8I9Z - chains C1 and LN of the 60 polymer chains in the assembly; structure by electron microscopy, 2.70 A resolution.

== Chain C1 ==
Molecule: 3341-nt RNA strand
Source organism: Chaetomium thermophilum
Sequence (3341 nucleotides; each row starts with the number of its first residue):
     1 GGUUGACCUCGGAUCAGGUAGGAGGACCCGCUGAACUUAAGCAUAUCAAU
    51 AAGCGGAGGAAAAGAAACCAACAGGGAUUGCCCUAGUAACGGCGAGUGAA
   101 GCGGCAACAGCUCAAAUUUGAAAGCUGGCUUCGGCCCGCGUUGUAAUUUG
   151 GAGAGGAUGCUUUGGGCGAGGCUCCUUCUGAGUUCCCUGGAACGGGACGC
   201 CACAGAGGGUGAGAGCCCCGUAUAGUUGGAAGCCAAGCCUGUGUAAAGCU
   251 CCUUCGACGAGUCGAGUAGUUUGGGAAUGCUGCUCAAAAUGGGAGGUAAA
   301 UUUCUUCUAAAGCUAAAUACCGGCCAGAGACCGAUAGCGCACAAGUAGAG
   351 UGAUCGAAAGAUGAAAAGCACUUUGAAAAGAGGGUUAAAUAGCACGUGAA
   401 AUUGUUGAAAGGGAAGCGCUUGUGACCAGACUUGCGCCCGGCGGAUCAUC
   451 CGGUGUUCUCACCGGUGCACUCCGCCGGGCUCAGGCCAGCAUCGGUUCUG
   501 GCGGGGGGAUAAAGGCCCAGGGAAUGUGGCUCCUCCGGGAGUGUUAUAGC
   551 CCUGGGUGUAAUACCCUCGCCGGGACCGAGGACCGCGCUCUGCAAGGAUG
   601 CUGGCGUAAUGGUCACCAGCGACCCGUCUUGAAACACGGACCAAGGAGUC
   651 AAGGUUUUGCGCGAGUGUUUGGGUGUAAAACCCGCACGCGUAAUGAAAGU
   701 GAACGUAGGUGAGAGCUUCGGCGCAUCAUCGACCGAUCCUGAUGUAUUCG
   751 GAUGGAUUUGAGUAGGAGCGUUAAGCCUUGGACCCGAAAGAUGGUGAACU
   801 AUGCUUGGAUAGGGUGAAGCCAGAGGAAACUCUGGUGGAGGCUCGCAGCG
   851 GUUCUGACGUGCAAAUCGAUCGUCAAAUCUGAGCAUGGGGGCGAAAGACU
   901 AAUCGAACCAUCUAGUAGCUGGUUACCGCCGAAGUUUCCCUCAGGAUAGC
   951 AGUGUCGACCUUCAGUUUUAUGAGGUAAAGCGAAUGAUUAGGGACUCGGG
  1001 GGCGAUUUUUAGCCUUCAUCCAUUCUCAAACUUUAAAUAUGUAAGAAGCC
  1051 CUUGUUACUUAACUGAACGUGGGCAUUCGAAUGUAUCGACACUAGUGGGC
  1101 CAUUUUUGGUAAGCAGAACUGGCGAUGCGGGAUGAACCGAACGCGGGGUU
  1151 AAGGUGCCGGAGUGGACGCUCAUCAGACACCACAAAAGGCGUUAGUACAU
  1201 CUUGACAGCAGGACGGUGGCCAUGGAAGUCGGAAUCCGCUAAGGACUGUG
  1251 UAACAACUCACCUGCCGAAUGUACUAGCCCUGAAAAUGGAUGGCGCUCAA
  1301 GCGUCCCACCCAUACCCCGCCCUCAGGGUAGAAACGAUGCCCUGAGGAGU
  1351 AGGCGGCCGUGGAGGUCAGUGACGAAGCCUAGGGCGUGAGCCCGGGUCGA
  1401 ACGGCCUCUAGUGCAGAUCUUGGUGGUAGUAGCAAAUACUUCAAUGAGAA
  1451 CUUGAAGGACCGAAGUGGGGAAAGGUUCCAUGUGAACAGCGGUUGGACAU
  1501 GGGUUAGUCGAUCCUAAGCCAUAGGGAAGUUCCGUUUCAAAGGGGCACUC
  1551 GUGCCCCGUGUGGCGAAAGGGAAGCCGGUUAAUAUUCCGGCACCUGGAUG
  1601 UGGGUUUUGCGCGGCAACGCAACUGAACGCGGAGACGACGGCGGGGGCCC
  1651 CGGGCAGAGUUCUCUUUUCUUCUUAACGGUCUAUCACCCUGGAAACAGUU
  1701 UGUCUGGAGAUAGGGUUUAAUGGCCGGAAGAGCCCGACACUUCUGUCGGG
  1751 UCCGGUGCGCUCUCGACGUCCCUUGAAAAUCCGCGGGAGGGAAUAAUUCU
  1801 CACGCCAGGUCGUACUCAUAACCGCAGCAGGUCCCCAAGGUGAACAGCCU
  1851 CUGGUUGAUAGAACAAUGUAGAUAAGGGAAGUCGGCAAAAUAGAUCCGUA
  1901 ACUUCGGGAAAAGGAUUGGCUCUAAGGGUUGGGCACGUUGGGCUUUGGGC
  1951 GGACGCCCUGGGAGCAGAGGGCCUCUAGCCGGGCAACCGGCCGGCGGCCC
  2001 UCAGCACCCGGGGUUGAAGCCCUUAGCAGGCUUCGGCCGUCCGGCGUGCG
  2051 GUUAACAACCAACUUAGAACUGGUACGGACAGGGGGAAUCUGACUGUCUA
  2101 AUUAAAACAUAGCAUUGCGAUGGCCAGAAAGUGGUGUUGACGCAAUGUGA
  2151 UUUCUGCCCAGUGCUCUGAAUGUCAAAGUGAAGAAAUUCAACCAAGCGCG
  2201 GGUAAACGGCGGGAGUAACUAUGACUCUCUUAAGGUAGCCAAAUGCCUCG
  2251 UCAUCUAAUUAGUGACGCGCAUGAAUGGAUUAACGAGAUUCCCACUGUCC
  2301 CUAUCUACUAUCUAGCGAAACCACAGCCAAGGGAACGGGCUUGGCAAAAU
  2351 CAGCGGGGAAAGAAGACCCUGUUGAGCUUGACUCUAGUUUGACAUUGUGA
  2401 AAAGACAUAGGAGGUGUAGAAUAGGUGGGAGCUUCGGCGCCAGUGAAAUA
  2451 CCACUACUCCUAUUGUUUUUUUACUUAUUCAAUGAAGCGGGGCUGGACUU
  2501 GCGUCCAACUUCUGGAGUUAAGGUCCUUCGCGGGCCGACCCGGGUUGAAG
  2551 ACAUUGUCAGGUGGGGAGUUUGGCUGGGGCGGCACAUCUGUUAAACCAUA
  2601 ACGCAGGUGUCCUAAGGGGGGCUCAUGGAGAACAGAAAUCUCCAGUAGAA
  2651 CAAAAGGGUAAAAGUCCCCUUGAUUUUGAUUUUCAGUGUGAAUACAAACC
  2701 AUGAAAGUGUGGCCUAUCGAUCCUUUAGUCCCUCGAAAUUUGAGGCUAGA
  2751 GGUGCCAGAAAAGUUACCACAGGGAUAACUGGCUUGUGGCGGCCAAGCGU
  2801 UCAUAGCGACGUCGCUUUUUGAUCCUUCGAUGUCGGCUCUUCCUAUCAUA
  2851 CCGAAGCAGAAUUCGGUAAGCGUUGGAUUGUUCACCCACUAAUAGGGAAC
  2901 GUGAGCUGGGUUUAGACCGUCGUGAGACAGGUUAGUUUUACCCUACUGAU
  2951 GAACUCGUCGCAAUGGUAAUUCAGCUUAGUACGAGAGGAACCGCUGAUUC
  3001 AGAUAAUUGGUUUUUGCGGUUGUCCGACCGGGCAGUGCCGCGAAGCUACC
  3051 AUCUGCUGGAUAAUGGCUGAACGCCUCUAAGUCAGAAUCCAUGCCAGAAC
  3101 GCGACGAUACUACCCGCACGUUGUAGACGUAUAAGAAUAGGCUCCGGCCU
  3151 CGUAUCCUAGCAGGCGAUUCCUCCGCCGGCCUCGAAGUGGCCGUCGGUAA
  3201 UUCGCGUAUUGCAAUUUAGACACGCGCGGGAUCAAAUCCUUUGCAGACGA
  3251 CUUAGAUGUGCGAAAGGGUCCUGUAAGCAGUAGAGUAGCCUUGUUGUUAC
  3301 GAUCUGCUGAGGGUAAGCCCUCCUUCGCCUAGAUUUCCCAG
Not modelled in the structure: 1-2, 693-706, 847-854, 865-867, 901-905, 987-1028, 1887-1894, 1914-1917, 2028-2040, 2082-2292, 2485-2545, 2571-2721, 2753-2756, 2817-2828, 2899-2900, 2909-2914, 2937-2940, 3338-3341

== Chain LN ==
Protein: Ribosomal protein L15
Source organism: Chaetomium thermophilum
UniProtKB: G0RZ88 (G0RZ88_CHATD); residues 1-203 here = UniProt positions 1-203
Sequence (203 residues; row label = number of the first residue in the row):
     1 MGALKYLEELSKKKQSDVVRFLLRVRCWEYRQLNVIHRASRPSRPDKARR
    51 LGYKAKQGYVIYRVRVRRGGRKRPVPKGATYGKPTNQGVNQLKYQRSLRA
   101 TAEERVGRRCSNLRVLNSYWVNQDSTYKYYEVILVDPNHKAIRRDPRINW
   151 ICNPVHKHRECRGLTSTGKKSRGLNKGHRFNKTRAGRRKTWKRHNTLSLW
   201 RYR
Not modelled in the structure: 1, 72-90

== How chain C1 and chain LN interact ==
Pairs across the interface (190):
  U9(C1) / Ser-40(LN)  hydrogen bond to the phosphate
  U9(C1) / Arg-41(LN)  salt bridge to the phosphate
  C10(C1) / Arg-38(LN)  phosphate contact
  G18(C1) / Asn-112(LN)  base contact
  G18(C1) / Asn-138(LN)  sugar contact
  U19(C1) / Asn-112(LN)  sugar contact
  U19(C1) / Asn-138(LN)  sugar contact
  A20(C1) / Ser-111(LN)  sugar contact
  C28(C1) / Lys-192(LN)  phosphate contact
  C29(C1) / Arg-162(LN)  hydrogen bond to the sugar
  C29(C1) / Arg-172(LN)  hydrogen bond to the phosphate
  C29(C1) / Lys-189(LN)  phosphate contact
  G30(C1) / Arg-172(LN)  salt bridge to the phosphate
  G30(C1) / Gly-186(LN)  phosphate contact
  G30(C1) / Arg-187(LN)  phosphate contact
  G30(C1) / Arg-188(LN)  sugar contact
  C31(C1) / Tyr-94(LN)  phosphate contact
  C31(C1) / Arg-96(LN)  sugar contact
  C31(C1) / Arg-188(LN)  salt bridge to the phosphate
  U32(C1) / Arg-71(LN)  sugar contact
  U32(C1) / Lys-93(LN)  phosphate contact
  U32(C1) / Tyr-94(LN)  phosphate contact
  U32(C1) / Gln-95(LN)  hydrogen bond to the phosphate
  U32(C1) / Arg-188(LN)  hydrogen bond to the base
  G33(C1) / Leu-92(LN)  phosphate contact
  A49(C1) / Arg-187(LN)  hydrogen bond to the base
  A49(C1) / Trp-191(LN)  hydrogen bond to the phosphate
  U50(C1) / Trp-191(LN)  sugar contact
  G55(C1) / Cys-161(LN)  hydrogen bond to the base
  G55(C1) / Arg-162(LN)  base contact
  G56(C1) / Lys-157(LN)  hydrogen bond to the sugar
  G56(C1) / His-158(LN)  hydrogen bond to the phosphate
  G56(C1) / Cys-161(LN)  sugar contact
  G56(C1) / Arg-162(LN)  hydrogen bond to the sugar
  A57(C1) / Pro-154(LN)  hydrogen bond to the sugar
  A57(C1) / Val-155(LN)  sugar contact
  A57(C1) / Lys-157(LN)  phosphate contact
  A57(C1) / His-158(LN)  salt bridge to the phosphate
  G58(C1) / Pro-154(LN)  phosphate contact
  G58(C1) / Lys-157(LN)  salt bridge to the phosphate
  A61(C1) / Val-155(LN)  sugar contact
  A61(C1) / Arg-162(LN)  phosphate contact
  A61(C1) / Lys-189(LN)  hydrogen bond to the base
  A62(C1) / Val-155(LN)  phosphate contact
  A62(C1) / Arg-162(LN)  salt bridge to the phosphate
  A62(C1) / Leu-164(LN)  phosphate contact
  A62(C1) / Arg-172(LN)  hydrogen bond to the phosphate
  A62(C1) / Lys-189(LN)  hydrogen bond to the base
  A63(C1) / Leu-164(LN)  phosphate contact
  A63(C1) / Arg-172(LN)  salt bridge to the phosphate
  A63(C1) / Leu-174(LN)  phosphate contact
  G64(C1) / Leu-174(LN)  phosphate contact
  A65(C1) / Lys-176(LN)  salt bridge to the phosphate
  A66(C1) / Lys-176(LN)  hydrogen bond to the sugar
  C68(C1) / Lys-176(LN)  sugar contact
  C68(C1) / Gly-177(LN)  phosphate contact
  C69(C1) / Gly-177(LN)  phosphate contact
  C69(C1) / His-178(LN)  salt bridge to the phosphate
  A77(C1) / Lys-176(LN)  hydrogen bond to the sugar
  U79(C1) / Ala-185(LN)  phosphate contact
  U79(C1) / Lys-189(LN)  phosphate contact
  G80(C1) / Lys-189(LN)  phosphate contact
  G80(C1) / Arg-193(LN)  salt bridge to the phosphate
  C81(C1) / Arg-193(LN)  salt bridge to the phosphate
  C81(C1) / Trp-200(LN)  sugar contact
  C82(C1) / Ser-198(LN)  hydrogen bond to the phosphate
  C82(C1) / Trp-200(LN)  hydrogen bond to the phosphate
  A99(C1) / Asn-181(LN)  sugar contact
  A99(C1) / Lys-182(LN)  sugar contact
  A99(C1) / His-194(LN)  salt bridge to the phosphate
  A100(C1) / Asn-181(LN)  hydrogen bond to the sugar
  A100(C1) / Arg-193(LN)  salt bridge to the phosphate
  A100(C1) / His-194(LN)  salt bridge to the phosphate
  U112(C1) / Arg-147(LN)  sugar contact
  C113(C1) / Arg-147(LN)  salt bridge to the phosphate
  A114(C1) / Arg-49(LN)  salt bridge to the phosphate
  A114(C1) / Arg-50(LN)  sugar contact
  A114(C1) / Lys-54(LN)  salt bridge to the phosphate
  A115(C1) / Lys-5(LN)  phosphate contact
  A115(C1) / Arg-49(LN)  salt bridge to the phosphate
  A116(C1) / Gly-2(LN)  phosphate contact
  A116(C1) / Lys-5(LN)  phosphate contact
  U117(C1) / Gly-2(LN)  hydrogen bond to the phosphate
  C125(C1) / Ala-141(LN)  sugar contact
  C125(C1) / Arg-144(LN)  salt bridge to the phosphate
  U126(C1) / Gln-57(LN)  hydrogen bond to the sugar
  U126(C1) / His-139(LN)  sugar contact
  U126(C1) / Lys-140(LN)  salt bridge to the phosphate
  U126(C1) / Ala-141(LN)  sugar contact
  U126(C1) / Arg-144(LN)  salt bridge to the phosphate
  G127(C1) / Lys-140(LN)  phosphate contact
  C139(C1) / Gln-57(LN)  sugar contact
  U142(C1) / Arg-41(LN)  hydrogen bond to the sugar
  G143(C1) / Arg-49(LN)  sugar contact
  G143(C1) / Ala-55(LN)  sugar contact
  U144(C1) / Arg-49(LN)  salt bridge to the phosphate
  U144(C1) / Lys-54(LN)  phosphate contact
  U144(C1) / Ala-55(LN)  hydrogen bond to the phosphate
  U144(C1) / Lys-56(LN)  sugar contact
  A145(C1) / Lys-54(LN)  salt bridge to the phosphate
  A145(C1) / Lys-56(LN)  salt bridge to the phosphate
  A145(C1) / Asp-145(LN)  phosphate contact
  A146(C1) / Arg-147(LN)  salt bridge to the phosphate
  A257(C1) / Lys-5(LN)  sugar contact
  C258(C1) / Lys-5(LN)  salt bridge to the phosphate
  G259(C1) / Glu-8(LN)  sugar contact
  G259(C1) / Arg-50(LN)  hydrogen bond to the base
  A260(C1) / Glu-8(LN)  phosphate contact
  A260(C1) / Ser-11(LN)  hydrogen bond to the sugar
  A260(C1) / Lys-12(LN)  salt bridge to the phosphate
  A260(C1) / Lys-14(LN)  hydrogen bond to the sugar
  A260(C1) / Lys-47(LN)  salt bridge to the phosphate
  A260(C1) / Arg-50(LN)  salt bridge to the phosphate
  G261(C1) / Lys-14(LN)  salt bridge to the phosphate
  G261(C1) / Gln-15(LN)  base contact
  G261(C1) / Arg-44(LN)  salt bridge to the phosphate
  G261(C1) / Lys-47(LN)  salt bridge to the phosphate
  G261(C1) / Trp-120(LN)  sugar contact
  G261(C1) / Gln-123(LN)  sugar contact
  C263(C1) / Lys-170(LN)  phosphate contact
  A268(C1) / Lys-93(LN)  base contact
  G269(C1) / Gln-91(LN)  sugar contact
  G269(C1) / Lys-93(LN)  base contact
  G269(C1) / Gln-95(LN)  base contact
  U272(C1) / Lys-182(LN)  hydrogen bond to the sugar
  G273(C1) / Asn-181(LN)  hydrogen bond to the base
  G273(C1) / Lys-182(LN)  hydrogen bond to the base
  G274(C1) / His-178(LN)  hydrogen bond to the base
  G274(C1) / Asn-181(LN)  base contact
  G274(C1) / Lys-182(LN)  base contact
  A276(C1) / Arg-179(LN)  sugar contact
  U278(C1) / Arg-179(LN)  salt bridge to the phosphate
  G279(C1) / Arg-179(LN)  salt bridge to the phosphate
  G279(C1) / Phe-180(LN)  phosphate contact
  C280(C1) / Gln-95(LN)  hydrogen bond to the sugar
  C280(C1) / Lys-170(LN)  salt bridge to the phosphate
  C280(C1) / Ser-171(LN)  sugar contact
  U281(C1) / Lys-93(LN)  base contact
  U281(C1) / Tyr-94(LN)  hydrogen bond to the sugar
  U281(C1) / Gln-95(LN)  sugar contact
  U281(C1) / Arg-96(LN)  phosphate contact
  U281(C1) / Ser-97(LN)  phosphate contact
  U281(C1) / Lys-170(LN)  salt bridge to the phosphate
  U281(C1) / Ser-171(LN)  hydrogen bond to the phosphate
  G282(C1) / Gly-69(LN)  hydrogen bond to the sugar
  G282(C1) / Lys-93(LN)  base contact
  G282(C1) / Ser-97(LN)  phosphate contact
  G282(C1) / Leu-98(LN)  hydrogen bond to the phosphate
  C283(C1) / Arg-68(LN)  salt bridge to the phosphate
  C283(C1) / Gly-69(LN)  phosphate contact
  C283(C1) / Lys-128(LN)  salt bridge to the phosphate
  U284(C1) / Arg-68(LN)  salt bridge to the phosphate
  A286(C1) / Gln-15(LN)  hydrogen bond to the phosphate
  A288(C1) / Lys-13(LN)  salt bridge to the phosphate
  G295(C1) / Arg-179(LN)  salt bridge to the phosphate
  A311(C1) / Lys-47(LN)  salt bridge to the phosphate
  A311(C1) / Arg-50(LN)  sugar contact
  A311(C1) / Leu-51(LN)  hydrogen bond to the sugar
  A311(C1) / Asn-117(LN)  hydrogen bond to the sugar
  A311(C1) / Ser-166(LN)  hydrogen bond to the phosphate
  G312(C1) / Trp-150(LN)  sugar contact
  G312(C1) / Ser-166(LN)  phosphate contact
  G312(C1) / Lys-169(LN)  salt bridge to the phosphate
  C313(C1) / Trp-150(LN)  sugar contact
  C313(C1) / His-156(LN)  phosphate contact
  C313(C1) / Arg-159(LN)  salt bridge to the phosphate
  C313(C1) / Lys-169(LN)  salt bridge to the phosphate
  U314(C1) / His-156(LN)  salt bridge to the phosphate
  A651(C1) / Arg-203(LN)  hydrogen bond to the phosphate
  A652(C1) / Arg-203(LN)  salt bridge to the phosphate
  U669(C1) / Tyr-202(LN)  stacking on the base
  U670(C1) / Trp-200(LN)  phosphate contact
  A678(C1) / Arg-201(LN)  phosphate contact
  A679(C1) / Arg-201(LN)  salt bridge to the phosphate
  G1524(C1) / Asn-34(LN)  hydrogen bond to the phosphate
  G1525(C1) / Asn-34(LN)  phosphate contact
  G1525(C1) / Val-35(LN)  hydrogen bond to the phosphate
  G1525(C1) / Arg-65(LN)  salt bridge to the phosphate
  G1526(C1) / Val-35(LN)  phosphate contact
  G1526(C1) / Arg-67(LN)  salt bridge to the phosphate
  G1526(C1) / Tyr-127(LN)  hydrogen bond to the phosphate
  A1527(C1) / Arg-67(LN)  phosphate contact
  A1527(C1) / Arg-105(LN)  base contact
  A1527(C1) / Arg-108(LN)  base contact
  A1528(C1) / Arg-71(LN)  salt bridge to the phosphate
  A1528(C1) / Tyr-94(LN)  hydrogen bond to the sugar
  A1528(C1) / Thr-101(LN)  sugar contact
  A1528(C1) / Glu-104(LN)  sugar contact
  G1529(C1) / Arg-105(LN)  salt bridge to the phosphate
  G1529(C1) / Arg-108(LN)  salt bridge to the phosphate
Other interface residues (no listed pair), chain C1 (94 interface residues in all): A48, G138, G140, U141, A294, A310, G671, A680, U771
Other interface residues (no listed pair), chain LN (98 interface residues in all): Leu-4, Leu-33, Gly-70, Arg-99, Thr-165, Gly-173, Thr-183, Leu-199

== Summary ==
Chain C1 and chain LN form an interface of 94 and 98 residues respectively, with 45 hydrogen bonds, 53 salt
bridges and 1 aromatic stacking contact. Polar pairs include U32(C1)/Arg-188(LN), A49(C1)/Arg-187(LN) and
G55(C1)/Cys-161(LN).
Here chain C1 is a 3341-nt RNA strand and chain LN is Ribosomal protein L15, both from Chaetomium
thermophilum. Entry 8I9Z (Cryo-EM structure of a Chaetomium thermophilum pre-60S ribosomal subunit - State
Spb4) was determined by electron microscopy (same publication as 8I9P, 8I9T, 8I9V, 8I9W, 8I9X, 8I9Y and 8IA0).
